1Q5U - chains X and Y of the 3 polymer chains in the assembly; structure by X-ray diffraction, 2.00 A resolution.

Chain X (and Y):
Protein: dUTP pyrophosphatase
From: Homo sapiens
Notes: chain Y of this document is another copy of the same molecule, construct and numbering; everything in this record applies to it too
UniProt: P33316 (DUT_HUMAN); residues 1-141 here correspond to UniProt positions 24-164 (UniProt number = residue number + 23)
Chain sequence (147 residues; numbered -5 to 141; the number before each row is that of its first residue; numbers below 1 keep their minus sign (His-5 is residue -5)):
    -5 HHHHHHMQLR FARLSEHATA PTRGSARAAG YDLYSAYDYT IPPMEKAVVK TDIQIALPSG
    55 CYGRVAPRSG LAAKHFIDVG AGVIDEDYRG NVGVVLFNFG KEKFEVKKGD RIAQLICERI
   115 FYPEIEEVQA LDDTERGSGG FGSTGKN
Disordered / not traced: -5 to -3, 129-141 (chain Y: -5 to -1, 127-141)
Construct notes: expression tag (-5 to 0)

Chain X / chain Y interface:
Contacting residue pairs - 75 pairs, chain X then chain Y:
  His-2(X) - Glu118(Y)  salt bridge
  Met1(X) - Phe115(Y)  hydrophobic
  Met1(X) - Pro117(Y)
  Met1(X) - Glu118(Y)  hydrogen bond (backbone-backbone)
  Gln2(X) - Glu118(Y)
  Leu3(X) - Pro117(Y)
  Leu3(X) - Glu118(Y)  hydrogen bond (backbone-backbone)
  Leu3(X) - Ile119(Y)
  Leu3(X) - Glu120(Y)  hydrogen bond (backbone-backbone)
  Arg4(X) - Glu120(Y)
  Phe5(X) - Ile119(Y)  hydrophobic
  Phe5(X) - Glu120(Y)  hydrogen bond (backbone-backbone)
  Phe5(X) - Glu121(Y)
  Phe5(X) - Val122(Y)  hydrogen bond (backbone-backbone)
  Ala6(X) - Val122(Y)
  Ala6(X) - Gln123(Y)
  Ala6(X) - Ala124(Y)  hydrophobic
  Arg7(X) - Glu121(Y)  salt bridge
  Pro15(X) - Ile119(Y)  hydrophobic
  Arg17(X) - Tyr116(Y)
  Arg17(X) - Pro117(Y)  hydrogen bond (side chain-backbone)
  Ser19(X) - Asp81(Y)  hydrogen bond
  Arg21(X) - Ser53(Y)  hydrogen bond
  Arg21(X) - Gly54(Y)
  Arg21(X) - Asp79(Y)
  Arg21(X) - Glu80(Y)  salt bridge
  Arg21(X) - Tyr116(Y)
  Ala22(X) - Asp79(Y)
  Ala22(X) - Tyr116(Y)
  Ala23(X) - Tyr56(Y)  hydrophobic
  Ala23(X) - Val77(Y)  hydrophobic
  Ala23(X) - Asp79(Y)  hydrogen bond (backbone-side chain)
  Ala23(X) - Ile114(Y)
  Tyr25(X) - Pro117(Y)  hydrogen bond (side chain-backbone)
  Tyr25(X) - Glu118(Y)
  Tyr25(X) - Ile119(Y)  hydrogen bond (side chain-backbone)
  Met38(X) - Met38(Y)  hydrophobic
  Gln48(X) - Ala124(Y)
  Gln48(X) - Leu125(Y)
  Ile49(X) - Leu125(Y)
  Ala50(X) - Leu125(Y)
  Ser53(X) - Phe115(Y)
  Cys55(X) - Phe115(Y)  hydrophobic
  Arg58(X) - Tyr56(Y)  hydrogen bond
  Arg58(X) - Arg58(Y)
  Arg58(X) - Val77(Y)
  Ala60(X) - Val77(Y)  hydrophobic
  Pro61(X) - Ala75(Y)
  Ser63(X) - Ala75(Y)
  Ala66(X) - Lys40(Y)
  Ala66(X) - Ala75(Y)
  Ala67(X) - Lys40(Y)  hydrogen bond (backbone-side chain)
  Ala67(X) - Val42(Y)  hydrophobic
  Lys68(X) - Lys40(Y)
  Phe70(X) - Met38(Y)
  Phe70(X) - Glu39(Y)
  Phe70(X) - Lys40(Y)
  Phe70(X) - Phe91(Y)  hydrophobic
  Arg83(X) - Asp126(Y)
  Phe93(X) - Phe93(Y)  hydrophobic
  Lys95(X) - Met38(Y)  hydrogen bond (side chain-backbone)
  Gln108(X) - Val77(Y)
  Ile110(X) - Tyr56(Y)  hydrophobic
  Ile110(X) - Val77(Y)  hydrophobic
  Ile110(X) - Ile114(Y)  hydrophobic
  Cys111(X) - Ile114(Y)
  Cys111(X) - Phe115(Y)  hydrogen bond (backbone-backbone)
  Cys111(X) - Pro117(Y)  hydrophobic
  Glu112(X) - Tyr56(Y)  hydrogen bond
  Glu112(X) - Glu112(Y)
  Glu112(X) - Arg113(Y)
  Glu112(X) - Ile114(Y)
  Arg113(X) - Arg113(Y)  hydrogen bond (backbone-backbone)
  Arg113(X) - Ile114(Y)
  Arg113(X) - Phe115(Y)
Other interface residues (no listed pair), chain X (43 interface residues in all): Ala20, Pro52, Gly54, His69, Ile71, Asp72
Other interface residues (no listed pair), chain Y (33 interface residues in all): Asp72, Gly74, Val89

Summary:
Chain X and chain Y form an interface of 43 and 33 residues respectively; the contacts include 17 hydrogen
bonds and 3 salt bridges. Polar contacts include His-2(X)-Glu118(Y), Arg7(X)-Glu121(Y) and Arg21(X)-Glu80(Y).
Both chains are dUTP pyrophosphatase (Homo sapiens). Entry 1Q5U (Human dutp pyrophosphatase) was determined by
X-ray diffraction (same publication as 1Q5H).
